3ECM - chain A; structure by X-ray diffraction, 1.90 A resolution.

== Chain A ==
Name: High affinity cAMP-specific and IBMX-insensitive 3', 5'-cyclic phosphodiesterase 8A
Source organism: Homo sapiens
Notes: EC 3.1.4.17; fragment: The catalytic domain of PDE8A1
Reference sequence: O60658 (PDE8A_HUMAN); numbering as in UniProt (aligned over 482-819)
Sequence (338 residues; row label = number of the first residue in the row):
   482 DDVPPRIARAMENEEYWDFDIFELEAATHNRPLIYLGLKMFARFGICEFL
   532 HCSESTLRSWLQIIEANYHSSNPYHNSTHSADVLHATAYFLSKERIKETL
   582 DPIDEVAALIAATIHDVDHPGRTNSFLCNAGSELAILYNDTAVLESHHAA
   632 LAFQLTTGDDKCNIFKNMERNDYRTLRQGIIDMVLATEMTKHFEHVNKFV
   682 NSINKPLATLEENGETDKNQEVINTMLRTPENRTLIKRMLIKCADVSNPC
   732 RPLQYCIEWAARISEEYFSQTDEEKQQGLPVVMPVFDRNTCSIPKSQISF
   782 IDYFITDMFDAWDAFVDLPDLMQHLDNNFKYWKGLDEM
Curated features (UniProtKB/Swiss-Prot):
  - active site: His556 (Proton donor)
  - binding site (a divalent metal cation): His560, His596, Asp597, Asp726
  - mutagenesis: Tyr748 (Y748F: Increases sensitivity to several nonselective or family selective PDE inhibitors)
Disulfides: Cys528-Cys533
Metal / ion sites: Zn2+: His560, His596, Asp597, Asp726; Mg2+ near Asp597 (its only coordinating residue here)
What the authors report for this chain:
  - mutagenesis - Y748F (2-fold): increased catalytic activity
  - mutagenesis - Y748F: unchanged binding to dipyridamole

== Summary ==
His560, His596, Asp597 and Asp726 form the Zn2+ site. Curated annotation (UniProt) lists active-site residue
His556, 4 divalent metal cation-binding residues and one mutagenesis site. The paper reports that Y748F
increases catalytic activity; Y748F leaves binding to dipyridamole unchanged.
Chain A is High affinity cAMP-specific and IBMX-insensitive 3', 5'-cyclic phosphodiesterase 8A (Homo sapiens);
the structure, Crystal structure of the unliganded PDE8A catalytic domain, was determined by X-ray diffraction
together with 3ECN from the same study.
